Entry 6CDI (electron microscopy, 3.60 A resolution); this record covers chains r and q of the 24 polymer chains in the assembly.

Chain r:
Protein: VRC03 light chain
Source organism: Homo sapiens
Sequence (102 residues; numbered 1 to 102; the number before each row is that of its first residue):
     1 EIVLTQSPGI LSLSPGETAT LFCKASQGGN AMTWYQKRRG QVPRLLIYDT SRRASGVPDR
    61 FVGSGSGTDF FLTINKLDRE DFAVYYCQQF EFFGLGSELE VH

Chain q:
Protein: VRC03 Heavy Chain
Source organism: Homo sapiens
Sequence (227 residues; each row starts with the number of its first residue; a row labelled like 76A-76G holds insertion residues (76A, then the next letters in order)):
     1 QVQLVQSGAV IKTPGSSVKI SCRASGYNFR DYSIHWVRLI PDKGFEWIGW IK
   52A P
    53 LWGAVSYARQ LQGRVSMTRQ LSQD
76A-76G PDDPDWG
    77 VAYMEF
82A-82C SGL
    83 TPADTAEYFC VRRGSCDY
100A-100F CGDFPW
   101 QYWGQGTVVV VSSASTKGPS VFPLAPSSGG TAALGCLVKD YFPEPVTVSW NSGALTSGVH
   161 TFPAVLQSSG LYSLSSVVTV PSSSLGTQTY ICNVNHKPSN TKVDKKVEPK
Unresolved in the structure: 112-210
Disulfide bonds: Cys-22/Cys-92, Cys-98/Cys-100A

Chain r / chain q interface:
Contacting residue pairs (20; chain r residue first):
  Tyr-35(r) / Phe-100D(q)  hydrogen bond (side chain-backbone)
  Tyr-35(r) / Trp-100F(q)  hydrogen bond (side chain-backbone)
  Tyr-35(r) / Trp-103(q)  hydrophobic
  Lys-37(r) / Leu-39(q)
  Val-42(r) / Trp-103(q)  hydrophobic
  Val-42(r) / Gly-104(q)
  Pro-43(r) / Trp-103(q)  hydrophobic
  Leu-45(r) / Pro-100E(q)
  Leu-45(r) / Trp-100F(q)
  Leu-45(r) / Gln-101(q)
  Tyr-48(r) / Cys-98(q)  hydrogen bond
  Tyr-48(r) / Pro-100E(q)  hydrophobic
  Arg-52(r) / Tyr-100(q)
  Ala-54(r) / Gln-101(q)
  Gln-88(r) / Phe-100D(q)  hydrogen bond (side chain-backbone)
  Phe-90(r) / Phe-100D(q)
  Glu-91(r) / Trp-47(q)
  Glu-91(r) / Phe-100D(q)
  Phe-93(r) / Phe-45(q)  hydrophobic
  Phe-93(r) / Trp-100F(q)  hydrophobic
Interface residues without a listed pair, chain r (17 interface residues in all): Thr-33, Asp-49, Ser-55, Tyr-86, Leu-95
Interface residues without a listed pair, chain q (16 interface residues in all): Val-37, Lys-43, Phe-91, Cys-100A, Gln-105

In short:
17 residues of chain r and 16 residues of chain q are in contact, with 4 hydrogen bonds. Polar contacts
include Tyr-35(r)/Trp-100F(q), Tyr-35(r)/Phe-100D(q) and Tyr-48(r)/Cys-98(q).
Chain r is VRC03 light chain and chain q is VRC03 Heavy Chain, both from Homo sapiens; the structure, Cryo-EM
structure at 3.6 A resolution of vaccine-elicited antibody vFP16.02 in complex with HIV-1 Env BG505 ..., was
determined by electron microscopy (same publication as 5TKJ, 5TKK, 6CDE and 6CDO).
